PDB entry 4QWI | X-ray diffraction, 2.60 A resolution | chains H and Z of the 28 polymer chains in the assembly

Chain H:
Molecule: Proteasome subunit beta type-2
From: Saccharomyces cerevisiae
UniProtKB: P25043 (PSB2_YEAST); residues 1-232 here correspond to UniProt positions 30-261 (UniProt number = residue number + 29)
Sequence (232 residues; row label = number of the first residue in the row):
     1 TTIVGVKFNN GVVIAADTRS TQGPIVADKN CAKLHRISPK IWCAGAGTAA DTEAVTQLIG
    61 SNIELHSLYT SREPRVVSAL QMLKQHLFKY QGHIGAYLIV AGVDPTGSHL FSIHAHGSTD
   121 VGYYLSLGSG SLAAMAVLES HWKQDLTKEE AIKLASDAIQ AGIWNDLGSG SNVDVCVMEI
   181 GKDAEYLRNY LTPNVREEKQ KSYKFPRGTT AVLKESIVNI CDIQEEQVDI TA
Disordered / not traced: 223-232
Glycans and other covalent adducts: CARFILZOMIB, bound form (3BV) linked to Thr-1
Ligand contacts:
  - CARFILZOMIB, bound form (3BV; N-{(2S)-2-[(morpholin-4-ylacetyl)amino]-4-phenylbutanoyl}-L-leucyl-N-[(2R,3S,4S)-1,3-dihydroxy-2,6-dimethylheptan-4-yl]-L-phenylalaninamide), molecule 1: Arg-19, Ser-20, Thr-21, Gln-22, Ala-27, Cys-31, Lys-33, Gly-45, Ala-46, Gly-47, Thr-48, Ala-49, Thr-52, Ser-129, Gly-168
  - CARFILZOMIB, bound form (3BV), molecule 2: His-114, His-116, Ser-118, Asp-120
Swiss-Prot annotation at these positions:
  - active site: Thr-1 (Nucleophile)

Chain Z:
Molecule: Proteasome subunit beta type-6
From: Saccharomyces cerevisiae
UniProtKB: P23724 (PSB6_YEAST); residues 1-222 here correspond to UniProt positions 20-241 (UniProt number = residue number + 19)
Sequence (222 residues; numbered 1 to 222; the number before each row is that of its first residue):
     1 QFNPYGDNGG TILGIAGEDF AVLAGDTRNI TDYSINSRYE PKVFDCGDNI VMSANGFAAD
    61 GDALVKRFKN SVKWYHFDHN DKKLSINSAA RNIQHLLYGK RFFPYYVHTI IAGLDEDGKG
   121 AVYSFDPVGS YEREQCRAGG AAASLIMPFL DNQVNFKNQY EPGTNGKVKK PLKYLSVEEV
   181 IKLVRDSFTS ATERHIQVGD GLEILIVTKD GVRKEFYELK RD
Ion coordination: Mg2+: Thr-192, Val-198
Ligand contacts: CARFILZOMIB, bound form (3BV; N-{(2S)-2-[(morpholin-4-ylacetyl)amino]-4-phenylbutanoyl}-L-leucyl-N-[(2R,3S,4S)-1,3-dihydroxy-2,6-dimethylheptan-4-yl]-L-phenylalaninamide): Arg-101, Pro-104, His-108, Asp-126, Pro-127, Val-128, Ser-130

How chain H and chain Z interact:
Residue-residue contacts - 57 pairs, chain H then chain Z:
  Arg-19(H) / Ile-196(Z)
  Arg-19(H) / Asp-222(Z)  salt bridge
  Pro-24(H) / Arg-194(Z)
  Pro-24(H) / His-195(Z)
  Pro-24(H) / Ile-196(Z)  hydrogen bond (backbone-backbone)
  Ile-25(H) / Arg-194(Z)
  Ile-25(H) / His-195(Z)
  Val-26(H) / Glu-193(Z)
  Val-26(H) / Arg-194(Z)  hydrogen bond (backbone-backbone)
  Val-26(H) / Ile-196(Z)  hydrophobic
  Ala-27(H) / Arg-194(Z)  hydrogen bond (backbone-side chain)
  Lys-29(H) / Glu-193(Z)  salt bridge
  Lys-29(H) / Arg-194(Z)
  Ile-163(H) / Asp-222(Z)
  Trp-164(H) / Ile-35(Z)
  Trp-164(H) / Arg-38(Z)  hydrogen bond (backbone-side chain)
  Trp-164(H) / Arg-221(Z)
  Trp-164(H) / Asp-222(Z)
  Asn-165(H) / Tyr-33(Z)
  Asn-165(H) / Arg-38(Z)
  Asp-166(H) / Tyr-33(Z)
  Asp-166(H) / Asp-222(Z)
  Leu-167(H) / Arg-28(Z)
  Leu-167(H) / Ile-30(Z)  hydrophobic
  Leu-167(H) / Asp-32(Z)
  Leu-167(H) / Tyr-33(Z)  hydrogen bond (backbone-backbone)
  Leu-167(H) / Ile-35(Z)  hydrophobic
  Leu-167(H) / Ile-196(Z)
  Gly-168(H) / Tyr-33(Z)
  Ser-169(H) / Asp-222(Z)
  Gly-170(H) / Asp-222(Z)
  Ser-171(H) / Asp-222(Z)  hydrogen bond (backbone-side chain)
  Asn-194(H) / Lys-220(Z)  hydrogen bond (backbone-side chain)
  Asn-194(H) / Asp-222(Z)
  Arg-196(H) / Thr-189(Z)  hydrogen bond
  Arg-196(H) / Ser-190(Z)  hydrogen bond
  Arg-196(H) / Glu-193(Z)
  Glu-197(H) / Arg-185(Z)  salt bridge
  Lys-199(H) / Asp-186(Z)
  Gln-200(H) / Lys-182(Z)
  Gln-200(H) / Arg-185(Z)  hydrogen bond
  Gln-200(H) / Asp-186(Z)  hydrogen bond (backbone-side chain)
  Lys-201(H) / Glu-179(Z)
  Lys-201(H) / Asp-186(Z)
  Tyr-203(H) / Phe-149(Z)
  Tyr-203(H) / Gln-153(Z)
  Tyr-203(H) / Leu-183(Z)
  Tyr-203(H) / Asp-186(Z)  hydrogen bond
  Phe-205(H) / Asn-152(Z)
  Phe-205(H) / Gln-153(Z)
  Phe-205(H) / Gln-159(Z)
  Arg-207(H) / Pro-162(Z)
  Gly-208(H) / Pro-162(Z)
  Thr-209(H) / Gln-159(Z)
  Thr-209(H) / Tyr-160(Z)  hydrogen bond (backbone-backbone)
  Ala-211(H) / Tyr-160(Z)  hydrophobic
  Ala-211(H) / Gly-166(Z)
Other interface residues (no listed pair), chain H (32 interface residues in all): Thr-21, Gly-23, Asp-28, Val-195, Pro-206
Other interface residues (no listed pair), chain Z (32 interface residues in all): Ser-34, Leu-145, Asn-158, Glu-161, Glu-218

Overview:
The chain H/chain Z interface involves 32 residues from each chain; the contacts include 13 hydrogen bonds and
3 salt bridges. Polar contacts include Arg-19(H)/Asp-222(Z), Lys-29(H)/Glu-193(Z) and Glu-197(H)/Arg-185(Z).
Chain H binds CARFILZOMIB, bound form. Ligands of chain Z: CARFILZOMIB, bound form.
Here chain H is Proteasome subunit beta type-2 and chain Z is Proteasome subunit beta type-6, both from
Saccharomyces cerevisiae. Entry 4QWI (yCP beta5-A49S-mutant in complex with carfilzomib) was determined by
X-ray diffraction, deposited together with 4QUX, 4QUY, 4QV0, 4QV1, 4QV3, 4QV4 and 42 further entries.
